Entry 4IEF (X-ray diffraction, 2.30 A resolution); this record covers chains A and B.

Chain A:
Protein: Gingipain R2 Pro-Domain
From: Porphyromonas gingivalis
UniProt: P95493 (CPG2_PORGI); residue numbers follow UniProt; this construct covers 25-229
Sequence (210 residues; numbered 20 to 229; the number before each row is that of its first residue):
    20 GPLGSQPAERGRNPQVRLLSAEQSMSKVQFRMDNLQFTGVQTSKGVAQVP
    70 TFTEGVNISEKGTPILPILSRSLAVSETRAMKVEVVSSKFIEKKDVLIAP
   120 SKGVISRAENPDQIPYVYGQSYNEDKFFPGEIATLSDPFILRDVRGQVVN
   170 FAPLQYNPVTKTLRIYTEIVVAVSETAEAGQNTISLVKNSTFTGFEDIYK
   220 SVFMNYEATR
Not modelled in the structure: 20-30, 205-209, 228-229
Differences from the reference sequence: expression tag (20-24)
Metal / ion sites: Ca2+: Ile159 (shared with Val329(B), Asp332(B), Tyr334(B), Glu336(B) of chain B)
From the paper describing this entry:
  - Ca2+ coordination: Ile159
  - contacts within the chain: Lys121-Pro130 (hydrogen bond), Lys121-Ile133 (hydrogen bond)

Chain B:
Protein: Gingipain R2 Mature Domain
From: Porphyromonas gingivalis
Notes: EC 3.4.22.37
UniProt: P95493 (CPG2_PORGI); residue numbers follow UniProt; this construct covers 230-662
Sequence (439 residues; row label = number of the first residue in the row):
   230 YTPVEEKENGRMIVIVPKKYEEDIEDFVDWKNQRGLRTEVKVAEDIASPV
   280 TANAIQQFVKQEYEKEGNDLTYVLLVGDHKDIPAKITPGIKSDQVYGQIV
   330 GNDHYNEVFIGRFSCESKEDLKTQIDRTIHYERNITTEDKWLGQALCIAS
   380 AEGGPSADNGESDIQHENIIANLLTQYGYTKIIKCYDPGVTPKNIIDAFN
   430 GGISLANYTGHGSETAWGTSHFGTTHVKQLTNSNQLPFIFDVACVNGDFL
   480 YNVPCFAEALMRAQKDGKPTGTVAIIASTINQSWASPMRGQDEMNEILCE
   530 KHPNNIKRTFGGVTMNGMFAMVEKYKKDGEKMLDTWTVFGDPSLLVRTLV
   580 PTKMQVTAPANISASAQTFEVACDYNGAIATLSDDGDMVGTAIVKDGKAI
   630 IKLNESIADETNLTLTVVGYNKVTVIKDVKVEGHHHHHH
Not modelled in the structure: 230-238, 662-668
Differences from the reference sequence: expression tag (663-668)
Modified / non-standard residues: Cys473 (3-sulfinoalanine; CSD)
Curated features (UniProtKB/Swiss-Prot):
  - active site: His440 (Proton donor), Cys473 (Nucleophile)
  - binding site (Ca(2+)): Asp307, Val329, Asp332, Tyr334, Glu336, Glu390, His395, Phe478, Glu487, Asp521, Glu522, Glu525, His531, Asp613, Glu639
Metal / ion sites: Ca2+ site 1: Asp307, Phe478, Glu487; Ca2+ site 2: Val329, Asp332, Tyr334, Glu336 (shared with Ile159(A) of chain A); barium ion: Glu390, Asp521; Ca2+ site 3: Asp613, Glu639; Ca2+ site 4: Asp614 (shared with 1 residue of chain D)
From the paper describing this entry:
  - Ca2+ coordination: Val329, Asp332, Tyr334, Glu336
  - catalytic residues: His440, Cys473
  - catalytic residues: Glu381 (proposed by the authors, not directly observed)
  - conformationally variable residues (side-chain flip): His440
  - contacts within the chain: Glu381-His440 (hydrogen bond)
  - post-translational modification sites: Cys473

Chain A / chain B interface:
Contacting residue pairs (82; chain A residue first):
  Val68(A) - Pro384(B)  hydrophobic
  Glu73(A) - Lys553(B)  salt bridge
  Val75(A) - Arg518(B)
  Val75(A) - Lys553(B)
  Val75(A) - Tyr554(B)
  Ile77(A) - Lys553(B)
  Ser89(A) - Glu552(B)
  Ser89(A) - Lys553(B)  hydrogen bond (backbone-side chain)
  Ser89(A) - Lys555(B)  hydrogen bond
  Ser91(A) - Glu552(B)  hydrogen bond
  Lys121(A) - Ser385(B)
  Val123(A) - Ser512(B)
  Val123(A) - Asp557(B)
  Ile124(A) - Ser385(B)
  Ile124(A) - Ser512(B)
  Ile124(A) - Trp513(B)  hydrogen bond (backbone-backbone)
  Ser125(A) - Asn510(B)
  Ser125(A) - Gln511(B)
  Ser125(A) - Trp513(B)
  Arg126(A) - Asp392(B)  salt bridge
  Arg126(A) - Thr438(B)
  Arg126(A) - Gly439(B)  hydrogen bond (side chain-backbone)
  Arg126(A) - His440(B)  hydrogen bond (backbone-side chain)
  Arg126(A) - Val471(B)
  Arg126(A) - Cys473(B)
  Arg126(A) - Gln511(B)  hydrogen bond (backbone-backbone)
  Arg126(A) - Ser512(B)  hydrogen bond (side chain-backbone)
  Arg126(A) - Trp513(B)  hydrogen bond (side chain-backbone)
  Arg126(A) - Met517(B)  hydrogen bond
  Ala127(A) - Cys473(B)
  Ala127(A) - Asn510(B)
  Glu128(A) - Glu381(B)
  Glu128(A) - His440(B)
  Glu128(A) - Trp513(B)
  Asn129(A) - Glu381(B)  hydrogen bond
  Pro130(A) - Glu381(B)
  Pro130(A) - Trp513(B)
  Asp131(A) - Glu381(B)
  Asp131(A) - Gly382(B)  hydrogen bond (side chain-backbone)
  Tyr135(A) - Pro384(B)
  Tyr135(A) - Ser385(B)
  Ser155(A) - Lys555(B)  hydrogen bond
  Phe158(A) - Asp332(B)
  Phe158(A) - Tyr334(B)  hydrophobic
  Ile159(A) - Val329(B)
  Ile159(A) - Gly330(B)
  Ile159(A) - Asp332(B)  hydrogen bond (backbone-side chain)
  Ile159(A) - Tyr334(B)
  Ile159(A) - Glu336(B)
  Leu160(A) - Asn335(B)
  Leu160(A) - Glu336(B)
  Leu160(A) - Phe548(B)  hydrophobic
  Arg161(A) - Tyr292(B)
  Arg161(A) - Asn297(B)  hydrogen bond (side chain-backbone)
  Arg161(A) - Asp298(B)
  Arg161(A) - Leu299(B)  hydrogen bond (side chain-backbone)
  Arg161(A) - Val329(B)
  Arg161(A) - Glu336(B)  hydrogen bond (side chain-backbone)
  Val167(A) - Glu552(B)
  Val167(A) - Lys555(B)
  Asn169(A) - Lys555(B)  hydrogen bond
  Asn201(A) - Gly330(B)
  Asn201(A) - Asn331(B)  hydrogen bond (side chain-backbone)
  Asn201(A) - Asp332(B)  hydrogen bond
  Ile203(A) - Val329(B)  hydrophobic
  Phe211(A) - Gly239(B)
  Phe211(A) - Gly296(B)
  Phe211(A) - Asn297(B)
  Phe211(A) - Asp298(B)
  Phe211(A) - Thr300(B)
  Phe211(A) - Ile535(B)  hydrophobic
  Gly213(A) - Asn533(B)  hydrogen bond (backbone-side chain)
  Gly213(A) - Ile535(B)
  Phe214(A) - Glu336(B)
  Phe214(A) - Phe338(B)  hydrophobic
  Asp216(A) - Asn533(B)
  Asp216(A) - Lys536(B)  salt bridge
  Ile217(A) - Asn533(B)
  Ile217(A) - Ile535(B)  hydrophobic
  Ile217(A) - Lys536(B)
  Ile217(A) - Asn545(B)
  Ser220(A) - Lys536(B)  hydrogen bond
Other interface residues (no listed pair), chain A (39 interface residues in all): Thr57, Val59, Asn76, Ile87, Arg90, Asp162, Val221
Other interface residues (no listed pair), chain B (45 interface residues in all): Ala380, Asp387, His531, Pro532
The authors on this interface:
  - pairs named by the authors: Glu73(A)-Lys553(B) (salt bridge), Ile124(A)-Trp513(B) (hydrophobic contact), Arg126(A)-Asp392(B) (salt bridge), Arg126(A)-His440(B) (backbone contact), Pro130(A)-Trp513(B) (hydrophobic contact), Asp216(A)-Lys536(B) (salt bridge), Thr438(B)-Arg126(A), Val471(B)-Arg126(A), Gln511(B)-Arg126(A), Trp513(B)-Arg126(A), Met517(B)-Arg126(A)
  - interface residues, chain A: Val68(A), Ser89(A), Lys121(A), Ile124(A), Ser125(A), Arg126(A), Ser155(A), Val167(A), Asn201(A), Phe211(A)
  - interface residues, chain B: Gly239(B), Gly296(B), Asn331(B), Glu381(B), Thr438(B), Val471(B), Asn510(B), Trp513(B), Asn533(B), Asn545(B), Glu552(B)

In short:
The interface between chain A and chain B involves 39 residues on one side and 45 on the other, with 22
hydrogen bonds and 3 salt bridges. Among the polar pairs are Glu73(A)-Lys553(B), Arg126(A)-Asp392(B) and
Asp216(A)-Lys536(B). The authors report salt bridges between Glu73(A) and Lys553(B), Arg126(A) and Asp392(B)
and Asp216(A) and Lys536(B); hydrophobic contacts between Ile124(A) and Trp513(B) and Pro130(A) and Trp513(B);
a backbone contact between Arg126(A) and His440(B). From the paper: catalytic residues His440(B), Cys473(B)
and Glu381(B); interface residues Val68(A), Ser89(A) and Gly239(B) among others.
Chain A is Gingipain R2 Pro-Domain and chain B is Gingipain R2 Mature Domain, both from Porphyromonas
gingivalis; the structure, Complex of Porphyromonas gingivalis RgpB pro- and mature domains, was determined by
X-ray diffraction.
